Entry 9AVG (electron microscopy, 3.60 A resolution); this record covers chains Q and R of the 5 polymer chains in the assembly.

Chain Q (and R):
Name: Isoform 1 of Extracellular calcium-sensing receptor
From: Homo sapiens
Notes: chain R of this document is another copy of the same molecule, construct and numbering; everything in this record applies to it too
UniProt: P41180 (CASR_HUMAN); the construct has insertions or renumbered stretches relative to UniProt, so the offset changes along the chain: -7 to 11 = UniProt 1-19; 20-903 = UniProt 20-903
Sequence (911 residues; numbered -7 to 903; the number before each row is that of its first residue; numbers below 1 keep their minus sign (Met-7 is residue -7)):
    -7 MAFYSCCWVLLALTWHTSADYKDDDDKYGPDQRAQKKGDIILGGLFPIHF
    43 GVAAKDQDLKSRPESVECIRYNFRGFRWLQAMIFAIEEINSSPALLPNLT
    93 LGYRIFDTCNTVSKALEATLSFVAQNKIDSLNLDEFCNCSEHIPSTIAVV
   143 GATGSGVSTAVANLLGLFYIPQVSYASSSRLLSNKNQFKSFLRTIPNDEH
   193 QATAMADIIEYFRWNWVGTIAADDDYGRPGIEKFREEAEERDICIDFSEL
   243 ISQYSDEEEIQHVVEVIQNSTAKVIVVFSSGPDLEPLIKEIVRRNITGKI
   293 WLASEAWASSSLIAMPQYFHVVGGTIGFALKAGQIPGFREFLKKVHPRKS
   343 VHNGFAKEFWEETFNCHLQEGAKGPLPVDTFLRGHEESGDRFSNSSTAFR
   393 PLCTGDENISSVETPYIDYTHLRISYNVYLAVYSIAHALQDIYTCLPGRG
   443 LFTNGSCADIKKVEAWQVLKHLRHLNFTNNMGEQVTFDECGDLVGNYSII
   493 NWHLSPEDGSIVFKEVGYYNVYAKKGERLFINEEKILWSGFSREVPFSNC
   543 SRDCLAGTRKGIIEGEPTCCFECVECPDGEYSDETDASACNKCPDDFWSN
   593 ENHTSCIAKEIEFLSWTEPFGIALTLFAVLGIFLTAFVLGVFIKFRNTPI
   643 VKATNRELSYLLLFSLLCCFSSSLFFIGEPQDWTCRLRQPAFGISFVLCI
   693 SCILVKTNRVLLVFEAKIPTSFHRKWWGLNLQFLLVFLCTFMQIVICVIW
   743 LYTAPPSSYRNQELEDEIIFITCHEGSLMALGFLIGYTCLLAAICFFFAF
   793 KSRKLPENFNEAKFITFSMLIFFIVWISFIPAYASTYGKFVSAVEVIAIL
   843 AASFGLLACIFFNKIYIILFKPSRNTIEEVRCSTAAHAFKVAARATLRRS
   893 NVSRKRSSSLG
Not modelled in the structure: -7 to 20, 124-134, 361-391, 709-721, 873-903 (chain R: -7 to 21, 123-134, 361-391, 714-717, 865-903)
Cystine bridges: Cys60-Cys101, Cys236-Cys561, Cys358-Cys395, Cys437-Cys449, Cys542-Cys562, Cys546-Cys565, Cys677-Cys765
Covalently attached groups: N-acetylglucosamine (NAG) linked to Asn261, Asn287, Asn468, Asn488, Asn541
Construct notes: insertion (12-19)
Bound ions: Ca2+ site 1 near Thr100 (its only coordinating residue here); Ca2+ site 2 near Ser302 (its only coordinating residue here); Ca2+ site 3 near Gly557 (its only coordinating residue here)
Residues lining bound ligands:
  - 9IG (3-(2-chlorophenyl)-N-[(1R)-1-(3-methoxyphenyl)ethyl]propan-1-amine): Phe668, Gln681, Phe684, Gly685, Glu767, Leu770, Leu773, Leu776, Ile777, Thr780, Cys781, Trp818, Phe821, Tyr825, Glu837, Ile841
  - A1AF7 ((19R,22S,25R)-22,25,26-trihydroxy-16,22-dioxo-17,21,23-trioxa-22lambda~5~-phosphahexacosan-19-yl (9Z)-octadec-9-enoate): Lys805, Phe809, Ile813, Ile839, Ala843, Phe846, Gly847, Ala850, Cys851
  - cyclomethyltryptophan (TCR): Arg66, Trp70, Thr145, Gly146, Ser147, Ala168, Ser169, Ser170, Ser171, Ile187, Tyr218, Glu297, Ala298, Ile416
UniProt features mapped onto this chain:
  - region: Phe637 to Arg648 (Intracellular loop 1 (ICL1)), Thr699 to Asn722 (Intracellular loop 2 (ICL2)), Phe790 to Lys805 (Intracellular loop 3 (ICL3)), Ala880 to Ser900 (Interaction with RNF19A), Arg890 to Arg898 (Arginine-rich retention motif)
  - binding site (phosphate): Arg66 to Trp70, Arg415 to Ser417
  - binding site (Ca(2+)): Ile81, Ser84, Leu87, Leu88, Thr100, Thr145, Ser170, Pro188, Asp190, Glu231, Asp234, Glu297, Tyr489, Gly557
  - binding site (L-tryptophan): Ser147, Ala168, Ser170, Glu297
  - binding site (spermine): Asp238, Ser240
  - site: Cys482 (Important for ability of agonist AMG 416 to activate G-protein-coupled receptor activity)
  - modified residue: Thr888 (Phosphothreonine), Ser892 (Phosphoserine), Ser899 (Phosphoserine)
  - glycosylation (N-linked (GlcNAc...) asparagine): Asn90, Asn130, Asn261, Asn287, Asn386, Asn400, Asn446, Asn468, Asn488, Asn541, Asn594

Interface between chain Q and chain R:
Contacting residue pairs - 117 pairs, chain Q then chain R:
  Gln49(Q) - Tyr161(R)
  Gln49(Q) - Arg465(R)
  Asp50(Q) - Lys462(R)  hydrogen bond (backbone-side chain)
  Leu51(Q) - Phe444(R)
  Leu51(Q) - Trp458(R)
  Leu51(Q) - Leu461(R)  hydrophobic
  Leu51(Q) - Lys462(R)
  Leu51(Q) - Arg465(R)
  Lys52(Q) - Leu443(R)
  Lys52(Q) - Phe444(R)
  Lys52(Q) - Thr445(R)  hydrogen bond (backbone-backbone)
  Ser53(Q) - Thr445(R)
  Ser53(Q) - Trp458(R)
  Arg54(Q) - Glu456(R)  salt bridge
  Arg54(Q) - Trp458(R)
  Pro55(Q) - Tyr161(R)  hydrophobic
  Pro55(Q) - Trp458(R)
  Val104(Q) - Asn155(R)
  Ser105(Q) - Leu159(R)
  Leu108(Q) - Asn155(R)
  Leu108(Q) - Leu159(R)  hydrophobic
  Glu109(Q) - Leu159(R)
  Leu112(Q) - Lys119(R)
  Leu112(Q) - Leu159(R)  hydrophobic
  Leu112(Q) - Phe160(R)  hydrophobic
  Lys119(Q) - Leu112(R)
  Lys119(Q) - Lys119(R)
  Leu123(Q) - Leu112(R)
  Leu123(Q) - Ser113(R)
  Leu123(Q) - Ala116(R)  hydrophobic
  Leu123(Q) - Lys119(R)
  Ala152(Q) - Asn155(R)
  Asn155(Q) - Val104(R)
  Asn155(Q) - Leu108(R)
  Asn155(Q) - Ala152(R)
  Leu156(Q) - Leu112(R)  hydrophobic
  Leu159(Q) - Ser105(R)
  Leu159(Q) - Leu108(R)  hydrophobic
  Leu159(Q) - Glu109(R)
  Phe160(Q) - Leu112(R)  hydrophobic
  Tyr161(Q) - Gln49(R)  hydrogen bond
  Tyr161(Q) - Pro55(R)  hydrophobic
  Arg172(Q) - Asp215(R)  salt bridge
  Arg172(Q) - Leu242(R)
  Leu173(Q) - Arg220(R)
  Asn178(Q) - Tyr246(R)  hydrogen bond (side chain-backbone)
  Lys181(Q) - Val58(R)
  Asp215(Q) - Arg172(R)  salt bridge
  Arg220(Q) - Arg172(R)
  Arg220(Q) - Leu173(R)
  Glu224(Q) - Glu224(R)
  Arg227(Q) - Arg227(R)
  Asp234(Q) - Gly557(R)
  Leu242(Q) - Arg172(R)
  Tyr246(Q) - Asn178(R)
  Leu443(Q) - Lys52(R)  hydrogen bond (backbone-side chain)
  Phe444(Q) - Leu51(R)
  Phe444(Q) - Lys52(R)
  Thr445(Q) - Lys52(R)  hydrogen bond (backbone-backbone)
  Glu456(Q) - Arg54(R)  salt bridge
  Trp458(Q) - Leu51(R)
  Trp458(Q) - Ser53(R)
  Trp458(Q) - Arg54(R)
  Trp458(Q) - Pro55(R)
  Leu461(Q) - Leu51(R)  hydrophobic
  Lys462(Q) - Asp50(R)  hydrogen bond (side chain-backbone)
  Lys462(Q) - Leu51(R)
  Arg465(Q) - Gln49(R)  hydrogen bond (side chain-backbone)
  Arg465(Q) - Leu51(R)
  Arg551(Q) - Arg551(R)
  Lys552(Q) - Ile554(R)
  Lys552(Q) - Glu556(R)  salt bridge
  Ile554(Q) - Lys552(R)
  Ile554(Q) - Ile554(R)  hydrophobic
  Ile554(Q) - Thr560(R)
  Ile554(Q) - Ser580(R)
  Glu556(Q) - Ser580(R)
  Gly557(Q) - Asp234(R)
  Glu558(Q) - Thr560(R)
  Thr560(Q) - Glu558(R)  hydrogen bond (side chain-backbone)
  Thr560(Q) - Pro559(R)
  Thr560(Q) - Thr560(R)  hydrogen bond (side chain-backbone)
  Glu564(Q) - Ala581(R)
  Pro569(Q) - Pro569(R)  hydrophobic
  Asp578(Q) - Glu556(R)
  Ser580(Q) - Ile554(R)  hydrogen bond (side chain-backbone)
  Ser580(Q) - Glu556(R)
  Phe612(Q) - Ile822(R)  hydrophobic
  Phe612(Q) - Ala826(R)  hydrophobic
  Glu757(Q) - Leu756(R)
  Glu757(Q) - Glu757(R)
  Phe809(Q) - Phe809(R)  hydrophobic
  Leu812(Q) - Phe809(R)  hydrophobic
  Ile813(Q) - Leu812(R)  hydrophobic
  Ile816(Q) - Phe809(R)  hydrophobic
  Ile816(Q) - Ile813(R)  hydrophobic
  Ile816(Q) - Ile816(R)  hydrophobic
  Val817(Q) - Ile816(R)  hydrophobic
  Ser820(Q) - Ile816(R)
  Ser820(Q) - Val817(R)
  Ser820(Q) - Ser820(R)  hydrogen bond
  Pro823(Q) - Phe821(R)  hydrophobic
  Ala824(Q) - Ser820(R)
  Ala824(Q) - Phe821(R)
  Ala826(Q) - Phe832(R)
  Ser827(Q) - Ala824(R)
  Ser827(Q) - Thr828(R)
  Ser827(Q) - Phe832(R)
  Ser827(Q) - Val836(R)
  Thr828(Q) - Pro823(R)
  Thr828(Q) - Ala824(R)
  Tyr829(Q) - Ser827(R)  hydrogen bond (backbone-side chain)
  Phe832(Q) - Pro823(R)
  Phe832(Q) - Ala826(R)  hydrophobic
  Phe832(Q) - Ser827(R)
  Val836(Q) - Pro823(R)  hydrophobic
  Ile839(Q) - Ile819(R)
Other interface residues (no listed pair), chain Q (76 interface residues in all): Gln179, Glu231, Ser240, Gly553, Pro559, Phe563, Ala579, Ala581, Ala835
Other interface residues (no listed pair), chain R (77 interface residues in all): Leu156, Gln179, Ser240, Gly553, Phe563, Glu564, Lys805, Tyr829, Ile839

Overview:
The interface between chain Q and chain R involves 76 residues on one side and 77 on the other; the contacts
include 13 hydrogen bonds and 5 salt bridges. Polar contacts include Arg54(Q)-Glu456(R), Arg172(Q)-Asp215(R)
and Lys552(Q)-Glu556(R).
Chain Q and chain R are both Isoform 1 of Extracellular calcium-sensing receptor (Homo sapiens); the
structure, Structure of human calcium-sensing receptor in complex with chimeric Gs (miniGis) protein in
nanodiscs, was determined by electron microscopy together with 9ASB, 9AVL, 9AXF and 9AYF from the same study.
